Entry 6BHS (X-ray diffraction, 1.98 A resolution); this record covers chain A.

# Chain A
Name: Capsid protein p24
Source organism: Human immunodeficiency virus type 1 group M subtype B (isolate NY5)
UniProt: P12493 (GAG_HV1N5); residues 1-231 here correspond to UniProt positions 133-363 (UniProt number = residue number + 132)
Sequence (231 residues; each row starts with the number of its first residue):
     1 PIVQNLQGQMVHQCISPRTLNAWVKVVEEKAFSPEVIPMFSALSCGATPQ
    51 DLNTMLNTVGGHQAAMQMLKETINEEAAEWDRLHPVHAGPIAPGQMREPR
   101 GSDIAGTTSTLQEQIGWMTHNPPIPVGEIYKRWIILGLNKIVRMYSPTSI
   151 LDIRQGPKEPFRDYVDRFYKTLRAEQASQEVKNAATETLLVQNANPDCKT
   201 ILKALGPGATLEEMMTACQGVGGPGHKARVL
Disordered / not traced: 88-89, 177-186, 220-231
Sequence notes: engineered mutation Cys14 (Ala146 in P12493), Cys45 (Glu177 in P12493), Ala184 (Trp316 in P12493), Ala185 (Met317 in P12493)
Swiss-Prot annotation at these positions:
  - region: Asn57 to Gln95 (Interaction with human PPIA/CYPA and NUP153), Pro85 to Pro93 (PPIA/CYPA-binding loop)
  - site: Leu231 (Cleavage)
  - modified residue: Ser16 (Phosphoserine)
Disulfide bonds: Cys14-Cys45, Cys198-Cys218
From the paper describing this entry:
  - binding site for inositol hexakisphosphate: Arg18

# In short
The paper reports a binding site for inositol hexakisphosphate at Arg18.
Chain A is Capsid protein p24 (Human immunodeficiency virus type 1 group M subtype B (isolate NY5)); the
structure, HIV-1 CA hexamer in complex with IP6, hexagonal crystal form, was determined by X-ray diffraction,
deposited together with 6BHR and 6BHT.
